Entry 8GPG (electron microscopy, 4.10 A resolution (low resolution: residue-level contacts below are approximate; hydrogen-bond / salt-bridge calls are withheld)); this record covers chains F and X of the 9 polymer chains in the assembly.

# Chain F
Molecule: F6 Fab light chain
From: Homo sapiens
Notes: antibody fragment or engineered binder
Amino-acid sequence (220 residues; row label = number of the first residue in the row):
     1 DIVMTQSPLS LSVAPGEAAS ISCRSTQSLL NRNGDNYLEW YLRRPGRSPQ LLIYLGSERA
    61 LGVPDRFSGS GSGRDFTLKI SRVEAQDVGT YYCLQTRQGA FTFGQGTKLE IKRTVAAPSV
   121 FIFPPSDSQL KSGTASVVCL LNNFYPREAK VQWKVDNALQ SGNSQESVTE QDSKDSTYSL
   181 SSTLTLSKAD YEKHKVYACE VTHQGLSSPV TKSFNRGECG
Disordered / not traced: 113-220
Disulfide bonds: Cys23-Cys93

# Chain X
Molecule: HIV-1 Env X18 UFO
From: Human immunodeficiency virus 1
Amino-acid sequence (622 residues; numbered 33 to 664 plus 56 insertion-coded residues; 66 numbers in that range are skipped by the numbering (no residue carries them; nothing is unmodelled there); the number before each row is that of its first residue; a row labelled like 306A-306Z holds insertion residues (306A, then the next letters in order)):
    33 NLWVTVYYGV PVWRDADTTL FCASDAKAHV PEAHNVWATH ACVPTDPNPQ EIPLENVTEN
    93 FNMWKNNMVE QMQEDVISLW DQSL
   118 KPCVKLTPLC VTLNCTKANL THNTTNDKNG TGNITDEVKI GNITDEVKNC TFNMTTEIRD
   178 KQQKVHALFY ALDIVQMKEN GSEYRLISCN TSVIKQACPK ISFDPIPIHY CAPAGYAILK
   238 CNDKKFNGTG PCKNVSTVQC THGIKPVVST QLLLNGSLAE EEIIIRSENL TNNAKNIIVH
   298 LNKSVSISC
306A-306Z TRPSNNTRTSIRIGPGQMFYRTGDII
307A-307G GDIRKAY
   331 CELNGTEWNE TLNKVTEKLK EHF
   356 NKTIVFQPPS GGDLETTMHH FNCRGEFFYC NTTKLFNTK
   404 NGTREEFNGT IILPCRIKQI VNMWQGVGQA MYAPPISGII NCTSNITGII LTRDGGNGNT
   464 TDETFRPGGG NIKDNWRSEL YKYKVVQIEP LGIAPTRCKR
503A-503W RVVDGGGGSGGGGSAVGIGAMIF
   521 GFLGAAGSTM GAASITLTVQ ARQL
   551 LSGNPDW
   565 LPDMTVWGIK QLQARVLAVE RYLKDQKFLG LWGCSGKIIC CTNVPWNSTW SNKSYEEIWN
   625 NMTWIEWEKE ISNYTNRIYD LLTESQNQQE RNEKDLLELD
Disordered / not traced: 58-72, 118-218, 306A-306Z, 307A-307G, 404-408, 421-439, 459-463, 503A-503W, 551-556, 654-664
Disulfide bonds: Cys54-Cys74, Cys228-Cys257, Cys238-Cys249, Cys306-Cys331, Cys378-Cys445, Cys385-Cys418, Cys501-Cys605, Cys598-Cys604
Covalent attachments: glycan linked to Asn88; N-acetylglucosamine (NAG) linked to Asn244, Asn251, Asn272, Asn339, Asn386, Asn444, Asn448, Asn611, Asn625
What the authors report for this chain:
  - conformationally variable residues (domain motion, order/disorder transition): Lys421 to Ile439, Gly459 to Thr463, Thr499
  - mutagenesis - N88A: unchanged binding to F6

# How chain F and chain X interact
Pairs across the interface (11; chain F residue first):
  Arg32(F) - Lys502(X)
  Arg32(F) - Arg503(X)
  Asn33(F) - Arg500(X)
  Asn33(F) - Cys501(X)
  Asp35(F) - Arg500(X)
  Tyr54(F) - Tyr619(X)
  Tyr54(F) - Glu620(X)
  Glu58(F) - Arg500(X)
  Arg59(F) - Glu620(X)
  Ala60(F) - Glu620(X)
  Leu61(F) - Glu620(X)
Other interface residues (no listed pair), chain F (9 interface residues in all): Leu55
Other interface residues (no listed pair), chain X (7 interface residues in all): Asn625
Interface features reported in the paper:
  - hot spots on chain X (mutagenesis) - R500E: abolished binding to F6

# In short
9 residues of chain F and 7 residues of chain X are in contact. N-acetylglucosamine is covalently linked to
Asn244(X), Asn251(X), Asn272(X), Asn339(X), Asn386(X) and Asn444(X) and 3 more. From the paper: R500E of chain
X abolishes binding to F6; conformational variability at Lys421(X), Gly459(X) and Thr499(X).
Chain F is F6 Fab light chain (Homo sapiens) and chain X is HIV-1 Env X18 UFO (Human immunodeficiency virus
1); the structure, HIV-1 Env X18 UFO in complex with F6 Fab, was determined by electron microscopy, deposited
together with 8GP5, 8GPI, 8GPJ and 8GPK.
